Entry 6M7A (X-ray diffraction, 1.90 A resolution); this record covers chains A and C of the 4 polymer chains in the assembly.

[Chain A]
Name: Mitotic spindle assembly checkpoint protein MAD2B
From: Homo sapiens
UniProt: Q9UI95 (MD2L2_HUMAN); residue numbers follow UniProt; this construct covers 1-208
Chain sequence (211 residues; row label = number of the first residue in the row):
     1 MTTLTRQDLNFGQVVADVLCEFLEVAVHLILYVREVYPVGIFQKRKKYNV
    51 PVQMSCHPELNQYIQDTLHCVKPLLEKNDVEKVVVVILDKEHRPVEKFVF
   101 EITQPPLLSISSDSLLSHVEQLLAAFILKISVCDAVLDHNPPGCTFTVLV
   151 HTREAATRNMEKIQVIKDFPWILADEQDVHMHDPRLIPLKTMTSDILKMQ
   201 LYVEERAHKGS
Not modelled in the structure: 1-7, 209-211
Differences from the reference sequence: engineered mutation Ala124 (Arg in Q9UI95); expression tag (209-211)
Swiss-Prot annotation at these positions:
  - natural variant: Val85 (V85E: In FANCV)
  - mutagenesis: Tyr63 (Y63A: Alters interaction with REV3L. Loss of interaction with REV3L; when associated with A-171), Trp171 (W171A: Alters interaction with REV3L and REV1. Loss of interaction with REV3L; when associated with A-63. No effect on interaction with REV1; when associated with A-124), Leu186 (L186A: Significantly prevents interaction with REV1; no effect on interaction with REV3L), Gln200 (Q200A: Significantly prevents interaction with REV1; no effect on interaction with REV3L), Tyr202 (Y202A: Significantly prevents interaction with REV1; no effect on interaction with REV3L)

[Chain C]
Name: Shieldin complex subunit 3
From: Homo sapiens
UniProt: Q6ZNX1 (SHLD3_HUMAN); numbering as in UniProt (aligned over 28-73)
Chain sequence (46 residues; numbered 28 to 73; the number before each row is that of its first residue):
    28 QDFPTRPLSRFIPWFPYDGSKLPLRPKRSPPVISEEAAEDVKQYLT
Not modelled in the structure: 28-37
Swiss-Prot annotation at these positions:
  - mutagenesis: Pro53 to Pro58 (Fails to interact with MAD2L2)

[Chain A / chain C interface]
Residue-residue contacts (16; chain A residue first):
  Asp8(A) - Glu63(C)
  Asp8(A) - Ala64(C)
  Asp8(A) - Asp67(C)
  Leu9(A) - Ala64(C)
  Leu9(A) - Asp67(C)
  Leu9(A) - Val68(C)
  Leu9(A) - Leu72(C)  hydrophobic
  Phe11(A) - Tyr71(C)  hydrophobic
  Phe11(A) - Leu72(C)  hydrophobic
  Val14(A) - Leu72(C)  hydrophobic
  Ile110(A) - Tyr71(C)
  Ser111(A) - Tyr71(C)
  Ser112(A) - Tyr71(C)
  Leu116(A) - Tyr71(C)
  Leu116(A) - Leu72(C)
  Leu116(A) - Thr73(C)
Interface residues without a listed pair, chain A (10 interface residues in all): Asp113, Leu115
Interface residues without a listed pair, chain C (9 interface residues in all): Ser61, Gln70

[In short]
The interface between chain A and chain C involves 10 residues on one side and 9 on the other. From UniProt: 5
mutagenesis sites on chain A; 6 mutagenesis sites on chain C.
Chain A is Mitotic spindle assembly checkpoint protein MAD2B and chain C is Shieldin complex subunit 3, both
from Homo sapiens; the structure, Structure of REV7-R124A complexed with SHLD3(28-73), was determined by X-ray
diffraction.
